Entry 6KNZ (X-ray diffraction, 2.48 A resolution); this record covers chains B and C of the 6 polymer chains in the assembly.

== Chain B ==
Name: Tubulin beta-2B chain
Organism: Bos taurus
UniProtKB: Q6B856 (TBB2B_BOVIN); the author numbering skips numbers that UniProt does not, so the offset changes along the chain: 1-42 = UniProt 1-42; 45-360 = UniProt 43-358; 369-455 = UniProt 359-445
Chain sequence (445 residues; numbered 1 to 455; 10 numbers in that range are skipped by the numbering (no residue carries them; nothing is unmodelled there); the number before each row is that of its first residue):
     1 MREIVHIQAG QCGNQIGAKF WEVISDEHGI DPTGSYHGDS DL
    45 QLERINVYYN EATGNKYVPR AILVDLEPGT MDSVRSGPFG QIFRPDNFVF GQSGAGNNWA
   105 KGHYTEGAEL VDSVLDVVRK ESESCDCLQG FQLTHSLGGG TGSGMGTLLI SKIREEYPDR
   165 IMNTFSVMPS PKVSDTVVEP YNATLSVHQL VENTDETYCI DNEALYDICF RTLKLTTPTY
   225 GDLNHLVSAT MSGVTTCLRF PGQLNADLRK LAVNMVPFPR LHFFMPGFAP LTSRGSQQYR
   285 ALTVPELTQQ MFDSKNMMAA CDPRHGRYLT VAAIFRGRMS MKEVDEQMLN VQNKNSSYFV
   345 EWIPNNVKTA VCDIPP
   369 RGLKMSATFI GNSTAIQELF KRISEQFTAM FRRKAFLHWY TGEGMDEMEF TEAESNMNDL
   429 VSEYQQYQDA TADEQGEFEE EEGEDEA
Disordered / not traced: 1, 278-281, 441-455
Metal / ion sites: Mg2+: Q11 (together with GDP); Ca2+ near E113 (its only coordinating residue here)
Ligand contacts:
  - DN0 (2-[5-[4-(2-morpholin-4-ylethoxy)phenyl]pyridin-2-yl]-N-(phenylmethyl)ethanamide): I4, Y52, Q136, N167, F169, E200, Y202, V238, T239, C241, L242, L248, N249, L252, L255, N258, M259, A316, I318, K352, T353, A354, I378
  - GDP (guanosine-5'-diphosphate): G10, Q11, C12, Q15, I16, D69, A99, N101, S140, G142, G143, G144, T145, G146, S147, V171, P173, V177, D179, E183, N206, L209, Y224, L227, N228
Swiss-Prot annotation at these positions:
  - motif: M1 to I4 (MREI motif)
  - binding site (GTP): Q11, E71, S140, G144, T145, G146, N206, N228
  - binding site (Mg(2+)): E71
  - modified residue: S40 (Phosphoserine), T57 (Phosphothreonine), K60 (N6-acetyllysine), S174 (Phosphoserine), T287 (Phosphothreonine), T292 (Phosphothreonine), R320 (Omega-N-methylarginine), E448 (5-glutamyl polyglutamate)
  - cross-link (Glycyl lysine isopeptide (Lys-Gly)): K60 (interchain with G-Cter in ubiquitin), K326 (interchain with G-Cter in ubiquitin)
From the paper describing this entry:
  - binding site for DN0: I4, F169, E200, L242, L248, L252, L255, M259, I318, K352

== Chain C ==
Name: Tubulin alpha-1B chain
Organism: Bos taurus
UniProtKB: P81947 (TBA1B_BOVIN); residue numbers follow UniProt; this construct covers 1-450
Chain sequence (450 residues; row label = number of the first residue in the row):
     1 MRECISIHVG QAGVQIGNAC WELYCLEHGI QPDGQMPSDK TIGGGDDSFN TFFSETGAGK
    61 HVPRAVFVDL EPTVIDEVRT GTYRQLFHPE QLITGKEDAA NNYARGHYTI GKEIIDLVLD
   121 RIRKLADQCT GLQGFLVFHS FGGGTGSGFT SLLMERLSVD YGKKSKLEFS IYPAPQVSTA
   181 VVEPYNSILT THTTLEHSDC AFMVDNEAIY DICRRNLDIE RPTYTNLNRL ISQIVSSITA
   241 SLRFDGALNV DLTEFQTNLV PYPRIHFPLA TYAPVISAEK AYHEQLSVAE ITNACFEPAN
   301 QMVKCDPRHG KYMACCLLYR GDVVPKDVNA AIATIKTKRS IQFVDWCPTG FKVGINYQPP
   361 TVVPGGDLAK VQRAVCMLSN TTAIAEAWAR LDHKFDLMYA KRAFVHWYVG EGMEEGEFSE
   421 AREDMAALEK DYEEVGVDSV EGEGEEEGEE
Disordered / not traced: 441-450
Metal / ion sites: Ca2+: D39, T41, G44, E55
Ligand contacts:
  - DN0 (2-[5-[4-(2-morpholin-4-ylethoxy)phenyl]pyridin-2-yl]-N-(phenylmethyl)ethanamide): N101, S178, T179, A180, E183
  - GTP (guanosine-5'-triphosphate): G10, Q11, A12, Q15, I16, D69, D98, A99, A100, N101, S140, G142, G143, G144, T145, G146, I171, P173, V177, T179, E183, N206, Y224, L227, N228, I231

== How chain B and chain C interact ==
Contacting residue pairs (39; chain B residue first):
  Q96(B) - M1(C)
  S97(B) - R2(C)  hydrogen bond (backbone-side chain)
  N101(B) - E254(C)
  D179(B) - E254(C)
  D179(B) - K352(C)  hydrogen bond (backbone-side chain)
  T180(B) - E254(C)
  T180(B) - N258(C)
  V181(B) - N258(C)  hydrogen bond (backbone-side chain)
  V181(B) - P348(C)  hydrophobic
  V182(B) - T257(C)
  T221(B) - K326(C)
  A397(B) - W346(C)
  M398(B) - W346(C)
  R400(B) - D345(C)  salt bridge
  R400(B) - S439(C)  hydrogen bond
  R401(B) - Y262(C)  hydrogen bond (backbone-side chain)
  R401(B) - D345(C)  salt bridge
  R401(B) - W346(C)
  R401(B) - E434(C)  hydrogen bond (side chain-backbone)
  R401(B) - V435(C)
  R401(B) - V437(C)  hydrogen bond (side chain-backbone)
  R401(B) - D438(C)
  R401(B) - S439(C)  hydrogen bond
  K402(B) - Y262(C)
  A403(B) - P261(C)
  A403(B) - Y262(C)
  A403(B) - W346(C)  hydrophobic
  F404(B) - T257(C)
  F404(B) - N258(C)
  F404(B) - V260(C)
  F404(B) - P261(C)  hydrogen bond (backbone-backbone)
  F404(B) - W346(C)  hydrophobic
  H406(B) - V260(C)  hydrogen bond (side chain-backbone)
  H406(B) - P261(C)
  H406(B) - Y262(C)
  H406(B) - P263(C)
  W407(B) - Q256(C)
  W407(B) - T257(C)  hydrogen bond (side chain-backbone)
  W407(B) - V260(C)
Other interface residues (no listed pair), chain B (19 interface residues in all): G98, G100
Other interface residues (no listed pair), chain C (23 interface residues in all): P325, N329, C347

== Overview ==
19 residues of chain B face 23 of chain C across their interface, with 11 hydrogen bonds and 2 salt bridges.
Polar contacts include R400(B)-D345(C), R401(B)-D345(C) and S97(B)-R2(C). Chain B binds GDP and compound DN0.
Chain C binds GTP and compound DN0. The paper reports a binding site for DN0 at I4(B), F169(B) and E200(B)
among others.
Chain B is Tubulin beta-2B chain and chain C is Tubulin alpha-1B chain, both from Bos taurus; the structure,
Crystal structure of T2R-TTL-KXO1 complex, was determined by X-ray diffraction.
